PDB entry 5DJ6 | X-ray diffraction, 2.00 A resolution | chains A and B of the 3 polymer chains in the assembly

Chain A:
Protein: Ig gamma-1 chain C region
Source organism: Homo sapiens
UniProt: P01857 (IGHG1_HUMAN); residues 221-447 here correspond to UniProt positions 104-330 (UniProt number = residue number - 117)
Sequence (227 residues; numbered 221 to 447; the number before each row is that of its first residue):
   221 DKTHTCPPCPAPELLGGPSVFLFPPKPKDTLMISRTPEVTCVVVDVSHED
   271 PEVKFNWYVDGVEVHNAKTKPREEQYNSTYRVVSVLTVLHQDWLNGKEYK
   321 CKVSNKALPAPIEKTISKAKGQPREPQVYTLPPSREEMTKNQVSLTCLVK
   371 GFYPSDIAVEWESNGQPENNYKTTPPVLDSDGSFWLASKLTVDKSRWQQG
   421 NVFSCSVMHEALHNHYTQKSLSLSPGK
Unresolved in the structure: 221-236, 445-447
Construct notes: variant E356 (Asp239 in P01857), M358 (Leu241 in P01857); engineered mutation W405 (Phe288 in P01857), A407 (Tyr290 in P01857)
Disulfide bonds: C261-C321, C367-C425
Covalently attached groups: glycan linked to N297
Curated features (UniProtKB/Swiss-Prot):
  - glycosylation: N297 (N-linked (GlcNAc...) (complex) asparagine)

Chain B:
Protein: Ig gamma-1 chain C region
Source organism: Homo sapiens
UniProt: P01857 (IGHG1_HUMAN); residues 221-447 here correspond to UniProt positions 104-330 (UniProt number = residue number - 117)
Sequence (240 residues; row label = number of the first residue in the row):
   208 HHHHHHHHSGSGSDKTHTCPPCPAPELLGGPSVFLFPPKPKDTLEASRTP
   258 EVTCVVVDVSHEDPEVKFNWYVDGVEVHNAKTKPREEQYNSTYRVVSVLT
   308 VLHQDWLNGKEYKCKVSNKALPAPIEKTISKAKGQPREPQVYTLPPSREE
   358 MTKNQVSLMCLVKGFYPSDIAVEWESNGQPENNYKTTPPVLDSDGSFFLY
   408 SKLTVDKSRWQQGNVFSCSVMHEALHNAYTQKSLSLSPGK
Unresolved in the structure: 208-236, 444-447
Construct notes: expression tag (208-220); engineered mutation E252 (Met135 in P01857), A253 (Ile136 in P01857), M366 (Thr249 in P01857), A435 (His318 in P01857); variant E356 (Asp239 in P01857), M358 (Leu241 in P01857)
Disulfide bonds: C261-C321, C367-C425
Covalently attached groups: glycan linked to N297
Curated features (UniProtKB/Swiss-Prot):
  - glycosylation: N297 (N-linked (GlcNAc...) (complex) asparagine)

Chain A / chain B interface:
Contacting residue pairs (46):
  Q347(A) with K360(B)
  Y349(A) with S354(B); E356(B); E357(B)
  L351(A) with L351(B), hydrophobic; P352(B); S354(B); M366(B), hydrophobic
  P352(A) with L351(B)
  S354(A) with Y349(B); L351(B)
  E356(A) with Y349(B)
  E357(A) with Y349(B); K370(B), salt bridge
  K360(A) with Q347(B); Y349(B)
  S364(A) with L368(B); K370(B)
  T366(A) with L351(B); Y407(B), hydrogen bond
  L368(A) with S364(B); M366(B), hydrophobic
  K370(A) with E357(B); S364(B)
  N390(A) with S400(B)
  K392(A) with L398(B); D399(B); S400(B); F405(B)
  T394(A) with T394(B); V397(B)
  P395(A) with V397(B)
  V397(A) with T394(B)
  L398(A) with K392(B)
  D399(A) with K392(B); K409(B), salt bridge
  W405(A) with M366(B), hydrophobic; K392(B); T394(B); Y407(B); K409(B)
  A407(A) with Y407(B), hydrophobic
  K409(A) with D399(B), salt bridge; F405(B); Y407(B)
  K439(A) with E356(B), salt bridge
Interface residues without a listed pair, chain A (27 interface residues in all): V348, T350, S400, S408
Interface residues without a listed pair, chain B (26 interface residues in all): T350, N390, T393, P395, S408

Overview:
27 residues of chain A and 26 residues of chain B are in contact, with 1 hydrogen bond and 4 salt bridges.
Polar contacts include E357(A)-K370(B), D399(A)-K409(B) and K409(A)-D399(B).
Chain A is Ig gamma-1 chain C region and chain B is Ig gamma-1 chain C region, both from Homo sapiens; the
structure, Fc Heterodimer Design 6.1 F405W/Y407A + T366M, was determined by X-ray diffraction, deposited
together with 5DI8, 5DJ0, 5DJ2, 5DJ8, 5DJA, 5DJC and 10 further entries.
